PDB entry 1WBD | X-ray diffraction, 2.40 A resolution | chains A and F of the 4 polymer chains in the assembly

[Chain A]
Protein: DNA mismatch repair protein muts
Source organism: Escherichia coli
Reference sequence: P23909 (MUTS_ECOLI); residue numbers follow UniProt; this construct covers 1-800
Sequence (800 residues; row label = number of the first residue in the row):
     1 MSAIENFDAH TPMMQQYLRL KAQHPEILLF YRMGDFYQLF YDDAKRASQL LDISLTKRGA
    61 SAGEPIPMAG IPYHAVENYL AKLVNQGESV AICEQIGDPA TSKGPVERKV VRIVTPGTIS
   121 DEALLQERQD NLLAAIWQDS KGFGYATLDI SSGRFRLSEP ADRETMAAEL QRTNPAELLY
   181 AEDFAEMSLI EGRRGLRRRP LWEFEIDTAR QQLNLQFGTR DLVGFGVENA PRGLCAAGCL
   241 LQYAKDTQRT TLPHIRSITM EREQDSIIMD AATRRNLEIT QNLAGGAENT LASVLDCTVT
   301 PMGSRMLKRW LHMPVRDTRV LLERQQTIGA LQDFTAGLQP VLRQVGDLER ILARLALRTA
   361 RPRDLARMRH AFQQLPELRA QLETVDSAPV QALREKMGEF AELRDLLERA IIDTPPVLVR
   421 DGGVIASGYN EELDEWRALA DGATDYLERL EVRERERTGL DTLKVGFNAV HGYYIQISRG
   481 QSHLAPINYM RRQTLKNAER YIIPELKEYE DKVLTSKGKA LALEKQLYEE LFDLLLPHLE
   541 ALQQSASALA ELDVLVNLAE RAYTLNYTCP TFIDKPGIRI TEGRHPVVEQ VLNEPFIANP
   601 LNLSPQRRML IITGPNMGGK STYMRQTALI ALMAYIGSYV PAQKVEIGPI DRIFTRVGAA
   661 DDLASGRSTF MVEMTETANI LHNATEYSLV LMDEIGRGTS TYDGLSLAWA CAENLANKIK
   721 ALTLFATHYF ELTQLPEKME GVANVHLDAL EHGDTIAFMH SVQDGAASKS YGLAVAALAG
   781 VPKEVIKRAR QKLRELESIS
Not modelled in the structure: 1, 659-669
Differences from the reference sequence: engineered mutation Gln-38 (Glu in P23909)
Swiss-Prot annotation at these positions:
  - binding site (ATP): Gly-614 to Ser-621
Metal / ion sites: Mg2+: Ser-621 (together with ADP)
Small-molecule neighbours: ADP (adenosine-5'-diphosphate): Val-588, Leu-592, Pro-595, Phe-596, Ile-597, Asn-599, Pro-615, Asn-616, Met-617, Gly-618, Gly-619, Lys-620, Ser-621, Thr-622, His-760
What the authors report for this chain:
  - binding site for the 17-nt DNA strand (chain F): Phe-36
  - mutagenesis - E38Q: unchanged binding to G.T mismatch
  - mutagenesis - E38Q: increased binding to homoduplex DNA
  - mutagenesis - E38Q: unchanged catalytic activity on mismatched DNA

[Chain F]
Molecule: 17-nt DNA strand
Sequence (17 nucleotides; row label = number of the first residue in the row):
    14 ACTGGTGCTT GGCAGCT

[Chain A / chain F interface]
Residue-residue contacts - 27 pairs, chain A then chain F:
  Phe-36(A) / DT22(F)  stacking on the base
  Phe-36(A) / DT23(F)  base contact
  Gln-38(A) / DT22(F)  hydrogen bond to the base
  Ile-53(A) / DT23(F)  phosphate contact
  Ser-54(A) / DT22(F)  phosphate contact
  Ser-54(A) / DT23(F)  hydrogen bond to the phosphate
  Thr-56(A) / DC21(F)  sugar contact
  Thr-56(A) / DT22(F)  sugar contact
  Lys-57(A) / DC21(F)  sugar contact
  Arg-58(A) / DG20(F)  base contact
  Ala-69(A) / DT22(F)  base contact
  Gly-70(A) / DT22(F)  hydrogen bond to the base
  Gly-70(A) / DT23(F)  sugar contact
  Pro-72(A) / DT23(F)  base contact
  Pro-72(A) / DG24(F)  sugar contact
  His-74(A) / DG24(F)  sugar contact
  Ala-75(A) / DG24(F)  sugar contact
  Tyr-79(A) / DT23(F)  phosphate contact
  Tyr-79(A) / DG24(F)  hydrogen bond to the phosphate
  Asn-468(A) / DA27(F)  phosphate contact
  Asn-468(A) / DG28(F)  hydrogen bond to the phosphate
  Gln-493(A) / DG28(F)  hydrogen bond to the phosphate
  Leu-495(A) / DG28(F)  phosphate contact
  Leu-495(A) / DC29(F)  phosphate contact
  Lys-496(A) / DC29(F)  hydrogen bond to the phosphate
  Lys-496(A) / DT30(F)  salt bridge to the phosphate
  Arg-500(A) / DG28(F)  salt bridge to the phosphate
Also at the interface, not in a pair above, chain A (21 interface residues in all): Met-68, Ile-71, Asn-497
Also at the interface, not in a pair above, chain F (10 interface residues in all): DG25

[Summary]
Chain A and chain F form an interface of 21 and 10 residues respectively, with 7 hydrogen bonds, 2 salt
bridges and 1 aromatic stacking contact. Polar contacts include Gln-38(A)/DT22(F), Gly-70(A)/DT22(F) and
Ser-54(A)/DT23(F). The paper reports a binding site for the 17-nt DNA strand (chain F) at Phe-36(A); E38Q of
chain A increases binding to homoduplex DNA.
Chain A is DNA mismatch repair protein muts (Escherichia coli) and chain F is a 17-nt DNA strand; the
structure, Crystal structure of E. coli DNA mismatch repair enzyme MutS, E38Q mutant, in complex with a ...,
was determined by X-ray diffraction (same publication as 1WBB).
